PDB entry 5U3D | X-ray diffraction, 1.77 A resolution | chains B and C of the 4 polymer chains in the assembly

# Chain B
Molecule: Memab trastuzumab fab heavy chain
Organism: Homo sapiens
Notes: antibody fragment or engineered binder
Amino-acid sequence (223 residues; numbered 1 to 223; the number before each row is that of its first residue):
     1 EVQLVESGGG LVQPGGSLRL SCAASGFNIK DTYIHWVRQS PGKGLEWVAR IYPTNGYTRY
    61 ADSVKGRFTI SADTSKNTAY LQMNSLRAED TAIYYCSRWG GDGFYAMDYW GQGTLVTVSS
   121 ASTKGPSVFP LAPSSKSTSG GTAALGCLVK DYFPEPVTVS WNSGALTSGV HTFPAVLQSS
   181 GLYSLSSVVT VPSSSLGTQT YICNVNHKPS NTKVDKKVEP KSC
Unresolved in the structure: 222-223
Cystine bridges: Cys22-Cys96, Cys147-Cys203

# Chain C
Molecule: Immunoglobulin G binding protein A
Organism: Staphylococcus aureus
UniProtKB: Q2UW42 (Q2UW42_STAAU); residues 4-54 here correspond to UniProt positions 74-124 (UniProt number = residue number + 70)
Amino-acid sequence (54 residues; each row starts with the number of its first residue):
     1 GSYNKDQQSA FYEILNMPNL NEAQRNGFIQ SLKDDPSQST NVLGEAKKLN ESQA
Construct notes: expression tag (1-3)

# Interface between chain B and chain C
Pairs across the interface (13):
  Gly197(B) with Gly1(C); Ser2(C)
  Thr198(B) with Ser2(C); Tyr3(C), hydrogen bond (backbone-backbone); Gln8(C)
  Gln199(B) with Ser2(C); Tyr3(C); Lys5(C); Gln8(C), hydrogen bond
  Thr200(B) with Ser2(C), hydrogen bond; Tyr3(C), hydrogen bond (backbone-backbone); Asn4(C)
  Lys217(B) with Ser2(C), hydrogen bond
Interface residues without a listed pair, chain C (7 interface residues in all): Gln7

# In short
Chain B and chain C form an interface of 5 and 7 residues respectively, with 5 hydrogen bonds. Polar contacts
include Gln199(B)-Gln8(C), Thr200(B)-Ser2(C) and Lys217(B)-Ser2(C).
Chain B is Memab trastuzumab fab heavy chain (Homo sapiens) and chain C is Immunoglobulin G binding protein A
(Staphylococcus aureus); the structure, Structure of meditope enabled trastuzumab I83E variant, was determined
by X-ray diffraction.
